9JYZ - chains L and Q of the 66 polymer chains in the assembly; structure by electron microscopy, 2.70 A resolution.

== Chain L ==
Protein: Tail fiber protein
Organism: Escherichia phage T7
UniProtKB: P03748 (FIBER_BPT7); residues 1-553 here = UniProt positions 1-553
Chain sequence (553 residues; each row starts with the number of its first residue):
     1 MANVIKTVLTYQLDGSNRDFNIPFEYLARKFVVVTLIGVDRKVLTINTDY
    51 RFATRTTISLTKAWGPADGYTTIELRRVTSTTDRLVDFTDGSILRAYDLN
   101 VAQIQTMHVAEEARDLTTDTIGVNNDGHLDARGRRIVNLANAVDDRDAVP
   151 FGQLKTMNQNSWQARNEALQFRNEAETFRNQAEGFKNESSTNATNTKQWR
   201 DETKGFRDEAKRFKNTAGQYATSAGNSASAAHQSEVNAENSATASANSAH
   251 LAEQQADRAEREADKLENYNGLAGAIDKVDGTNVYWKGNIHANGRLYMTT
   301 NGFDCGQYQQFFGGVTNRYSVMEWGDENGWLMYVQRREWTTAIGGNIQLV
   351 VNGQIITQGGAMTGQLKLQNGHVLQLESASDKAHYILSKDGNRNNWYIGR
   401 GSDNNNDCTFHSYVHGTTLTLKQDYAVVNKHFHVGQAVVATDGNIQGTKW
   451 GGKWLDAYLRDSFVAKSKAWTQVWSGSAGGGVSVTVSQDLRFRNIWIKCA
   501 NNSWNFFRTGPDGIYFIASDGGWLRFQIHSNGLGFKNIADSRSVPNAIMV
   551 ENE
Not modelled in the structure: 1-5, 142-553

== Chain Q ==
Protein: Tail tubular protein gp12
Organism: Escherichia phage T7
UniProtKB: P03747 (TUBE2_BPT7); residue numbers follow UniProt; this construct covers 1-794
Chain sequence (794 residues; each row starts with the number of its first residue):
     1 MALISQSIKNLKGGISQQPDILRYPDQGSRQVNGWSSETEGLQKRPPLVF
    51 LNTLGDNGALGQAPYIHLINRDEHEQYYAVFTGSGIRVFDLSGNEKQVRY
   101 PNGSNYIKTANPRNDLRMVTVADYTFIVNRNVVAQKNTKSVNLPNYNPNQ
   151 DGLINVRGGQYGRELIVHINGKDVAKYKIPDGSQPEHVNNTDAQWLAEEL
   201 AKQMRTNLSDWTVNVGQGFIHVTAPSGQQIDSFTTKDGYADQLINPVTHY
   251 AQSFSKLPPNAPNGYMVKIVGDASKSADQYYVRYDAERKVWTETLGWNTE
   301 DQVLWETMPHALVRAADGNFDFKWLEWSPKSCGDVDTNPWPSFVGSSIND
   351 VFFFRNRLGFLSGENIILSRTAKYFNFYPASIANLSDDDPIDVAVSTNRI
   401 AILKYAVPFSEELLIWSDEAQFVLTASGTLTSKSVELNLTTQFDVQDRAR
   451 PFGIGRNVYFASPRSSFTSIHRYYAVQDVSSVKNAEDITSHVPNYIPNGV
   501 FSICGSGTENFCSVLSHGDPSKIFMYKFLYLNEELRQQSWSHWDFGENVQ
   551 VLACQSISSDMYVILRNEFNTFLARISFTKNAIDLQGEPYRAFMDMKIRY
   601 TIPSGTYNDDTFTTSIHIPTIYGANFGRGKITVLEPDGKITVFEQPTAGW
   651 NSDPWLRLSGNLEGRMVYIGFNINFVYEFSKFLIKQTADDGSTSTEDIGR
   701 LQLRRAWVNYENSGTFDIYVENQSSNWKYTMAGARLGSNTLRAGRLNLGT
   751 GQYRFPVVGNAKFNTVYILSDETTPLNIIGCGWEGNYLRRSSGI
Not modelled in the structure: 1

== Chain L / chain Q interface ==
Contacting residue pairs - 23 pairs, chain L then chain Q:
  Arg-29(L) / Tyr-607(Q)
  Arg-29(L) / Asp-609(Q)  salt bridge
  Arg-29(L) / Phe-612(Q)
  Asn-47(L) / Asp-610(Q)  hydrogen bond
  Arg-51(L) / Asp-610(Q)  salt bridge
  Asp-90(L) / Thr-715(Q)
  Asp-90(L) / Thr-730(Q)
  Asp-90(L) / Ala-732(Q)
  Asp-90(L) / Glu-772(Q)
  Gly-91(L) / Ile-640(Q)
  Gly-91(L) / Thr-715(Q)
  Gly-91(L) / Thr-774(Q)
  Ser-92(L) / Ile-640(Q)
  Ile-93(L) / Tyr-590(Q)  hydrophobic
  Ile-93(L) / Gly-638(Q)
  Ile-93(L) / Gly-744(Q)
  Ile-93(L) / Arg-745(Q)
  Ile-93(L) / Leu-746(Q)
  Leu-94(L) / Ala-743(Q)
  Leu-94(L) / Gly-744(Q)  hydrogen bond (backbone-backbone)
  Arg-95(L) / Asp-637(Q)  salt bridge
  Arg-95(L) / Lys-639(Q)
  Ala-96(L) / Ala-743(Q)
Other interface residues (no listed pair), chain L (12 interface residues in all): Phe-52, Arg-55
Other interface residues (no listed pair), chain Q (21 interface residues in all): Leu-741, Arg-742, Thr-773

== Overview ==
12 residues of chain L and 21 residues of chain Q are in contact; the contacts include 2 hydrogen bonds and 3
salt bridges. Polar pairs include Arg-29(L)/Asp-609(Q), Arg-51(L)/Asp-610(Q) and Arg-95(L)/Asp-637(Q).
Here chain L is Tail fiber protein and chain Q is Tail tubular protein gp12, both from Escherichia phage T7.
Entry 9JYZ (portal-tail complex of mature T7) was determined by electron microscopy (same publication as 9JYY
and 9JZ0).
